6BO7 - chains A and C of the 4 polymer chains in the assembly; structure by X-ray diffraction, 2.86 A resolution.

Chain A (and C):
Molecule: Hypoxanthine phosphoribosyltransferase
From: Plasmodium vivax
Notes: EC 2.4.2.8; chain C of this document is another copy of the same molecule, construct and numbering; everything in this record applies to it too
UniProtKB: A0A1G4HBT9 (A0A1G4HBT9_PLAVI); numbering as in UniProt (aligned over 2-233)
Sequence (238 residues; each row starts with the number of its first residue; numbers below 1 keep their minus sign (His-4 is residue -4)):
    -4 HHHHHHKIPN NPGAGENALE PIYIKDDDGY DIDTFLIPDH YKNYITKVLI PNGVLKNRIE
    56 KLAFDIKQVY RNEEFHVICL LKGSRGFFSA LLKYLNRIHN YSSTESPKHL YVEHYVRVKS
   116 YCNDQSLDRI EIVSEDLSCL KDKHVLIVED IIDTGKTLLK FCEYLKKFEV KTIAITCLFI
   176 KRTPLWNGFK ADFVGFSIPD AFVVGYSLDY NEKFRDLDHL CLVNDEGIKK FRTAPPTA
Unresolved in the structure: -4 to -2, 115-124, 229-233 (chain C: -4 to 0, 116-124, 229-233)
Sequence notes: expression tag (-4 to 1)
Metal / ion sites: Mg2+ site 1: Glu144, Asp145; Mg2+ site 2: Asp204 (together with YPG)
Small-molecule neighbours: YPG ([3-[(3R,4R)-3-(2-azanyl-6-oxidanylidene-1H-purin-9-yl)-4-[(2S)-2-oxidanyl-2-phosphono-ethoxy]pyrrolidin-1-y l]-3-oxidanylidene-propyl]phosphonic acid): Leu76, Lys77, Gly78, Arg112, Glu144, Ile146, Ile147, Asp148, Thr149, Gly150, Lys151, Thr152, Leu153, Lys176, Ala196, Phe197, Val198, Val199, Leu203, Asp204, Arg210

How chain A and chain C interact:
Residue-residue contacts (45):
  Leu31(A) with Asn95(C)
  Pro33(A) with Asn95(C)
  Asp34(A) with Ser98(C)
  His35(A) with His94(C), hydrogen bond (side chain-backbone); Glu100(C); Pro102(C); Leu105(C)
  Tyr36(A) with Pro102(C), hydrophobic; Leu105(C)
  Leu76(A) with Tyr110(C), hydrophobic
  Lys77(A) with Glu108(C), hydrogen bond (side chain-backbone); Tyr110(C)
  Arg80(A) with Leu87(C); Glu108(C), salt bridge; Tyr110(C)
  Leu87(A) with Arg80(C)
  Asn91(A) with Asp211(C)
  Tyr96(A) with Leu31(C)
  Ser98(A) with Asp34(C)
  Glu100(A) with His35(C)
  Pro102(A) with His35(C); Tyr39(C), hydrophobic; Phe226(C)
  Leu105(A) with His35(C); Tyr36(C)
  Tyr106(A) with Asp211(C)
  Glu108(A) with Lys77(C), hydrogen bond (backbone-side chain); Arg80(C), salt bridge; Arg210(C)
  Tyr110(A) with Leu76(C), hydrophobic; Lys77(C); Arg80(C)
  Lys114(A) with Glu130(C), salt bridge
  Val128(A) with Ser129(C)
  Ser129(A) with Val128(C)
  Glu130(A) with Lys77(C), salt bridge
  Lys208(A) with Glu69(C), salt bridge; Pro102(C)
  Asp211(A) with Asn91(C); Leu105(C); Tyr106(C)
  Asp213(A) with Asn95(C)
  Lys225(A) with Lys103(C)
  Phe226(A) with Pro102(C), hydrophobic; Lys103(C)
Other interface residues (no listed pair), chain A (36 interface residues in all): Ile32, Tyr39, Glu69, His94, Asn95, Ser101, His109, Glu207, Arg210
Other interface residues (no listed pair), chain C (36 interface residues in all): Ile32, Pro33, Tyr96, Ser97, Ser101, Val107, His109, Lys208, Asp213

In short:
Chain A and chain C each contribute 36 residues to their interface, with 3 hydrogen bonds and 5 salt bridges.
Polar contacts include Arg80(A)-Glu108(C), Lys114(A)-Glu130(C) and Glu130(A)-Lys77(C). Bound to chain A:
compound YPG. The Mg2+ site 1 is built by Glu144(A) and Asp145(A).
Chain A and chain C are both Hypoxanthine phosphoribosyltransferase (Plasmodium vivax); the structure, Crystal
structure of Plasmodium vivax hypoxanthine guanine phosphoribosyltransferase in complex with
[3R,4R]-4-guanin-9-yl-3-((S)-2-hydroxy-2-phosphonoethyl)oxy-1-N-(phosphonopropionyl)pyrrolidine, was
determined by X-ray diffraction together with 6BNJ and 5HIA from the same study.
